PDB entry 5Z3G | electron microscopy, 3.65 A resolution | chains A and W of the 35 polymer chains in the assembly

[Chain A]
Molecule: 25S rRNA
Source organism: Saccharomyces cerevisiae
Sequence (3396 nucleotides; numbered 1 to 3396; the number before each row is that of its first residue):
     1 GUUUGACCUC AAAUCAGGUA GGAGUACCCG CUGAACUUAA GCAUAUCAAU AAGCGGAGGA
    61 AAAGAAACCA ACCGGGAUUG CCUUAGUAAC GGCGAGUGAA GCGGCAAAAG CUCAAAUUUG
   121 AAAUCUGGUA CCUUCGGUGC CCGAGUUGUA AUUUGGAGAG GGCAACUUUG GGGCCGUUCC
   181 UUGUCUAUGU UCCUUGGAAC AGGACGUCAU AGAGGGUGAG AAUCCCGUGU GGCGAGGAGU
   241 GCGGUUCUUU GUAAAGUGCC UUCGAAGAGU CGAGUUGUUU GGGAAUGCAG CUCUAAGUGG
   301 GUGGUAAAUU CCAUCUAAAG CUAAAUAUUG GCGAGAGACC GAUAGCGAAC AAGUACAGUG
   361 AUGGAAAGAU GAAAAGAACU UUGAAAAGAG AGUGAAAAAG UACGUGAAAU UGUUGAAAGG
   421 GAAGGGCAUU UGAUCAGACA UGGUGUUUUG UGCCCUCUGC UCCUUGUGGG UAGGGGAAUC
   481 UCGCAUUUCA CUGGGCCAGC AUCAGUUUUG GUGGCAGGAU AAAUCCAUAG GAAUGUAGCU
   541 UGCCUCGGUA AGUAUUAUAG CCUGUGGGAA UACUGCCAGC UGGGACUGAG GACUGCGACG
   601 UAAGUCAAGG AUGCUGGCAU AAUGGUUAUA UGCCGCCCGU CUUGAAACAC GGACCAAGGA
   661 GUCUAACGUC UAUGCGAGUG UUUGGGUGUA AAACCCAUAC GCGUAAUGAA AGUGAACGUA
   721 GGUUGGGGCC UCGCAAGAGG UGCACAAUCG ACCGAUCCUG AUGUCUUCGG AUGGAUUUGA
   781 GUAAGAGCAU AGCUGUUGGG ACCCGAAAGA UGGUGAACUA UGCCUGAAUA GGGUGAAGCC
   841 AGAGGAAACU CUGGUGGAGG CUCGUAGCGG UUCUGACGUG CAAAUCGAUC GUCGAAUUUG
   901 GGUAUAGGGG CGAAAGACUA AUCGAACCAU CUAGUAGCUG GUUCCUGCCG AAGUUUCCCU
   961 CAGGAUAGCA GAAGCUCGUA UCAGUUUUAU GAGGUAAAGC GAAUGAUUAG AGGUUCCGGG
  1021 GUCGAAAUGA CCUUGACCUA UUCUCAAACU UUAAAUAUGU AAGAAGUCCU UGUUACUUAA
  1081 UUGAACGUGG ACAUUUGAAU GAAGAGCUUU UAGUGGGCCA UUUUUGGUAA GCAGAACUGG
  1141 CGAUGCGGGA UGAACCGAAC GUAGAGUUAA GGUGCCGGAA UACACGCUCA UCAGACACCA
  1201 CAAAAGGUGU UAGUUCAUCU AGACAGCCGG ACGGUGGCCA UGGAAGUCGG AAUCCGCUAA
  1261 GGAGUGUGUA ACAACUCACC GGCCGAAUGA ACUAGCCCUG AAAAUGGAUG GCGCUCAAGC
  1321 GUGUUACCUA UACUCUACCG UCAGGGUUGA UAUGAUGCCC UGACGAGUAG GCAGGCGUGG
  1381 AGGUCAGUGA CGAAGCCUAG ACCGUAAGGU CGGGUCGAAC GGCCUCUAGU GCAGAUCUUG
  1441 GUGGUAGUAG CAAAUAUUCA AAUGAGAACU UUGAAGACUG AAGUGGGGAA AGGUUCCACG
  1501 UCAACAGCAG UUGGACGUGG GUUAGUCGAU CCUAAGAGAU GGGGAAGCUC CGUUUCAAAG
  1561 GCCUGAUUUU AUGCAGGCCA CCAUCGAAAG GGAAUCCGGU UAAGAUUCCG GAACCUGGAU
  1621 AUGGAUUCUU CACGGUAACG UAACUGAAUG UGGAGACGUC GGCGCGAGCC CUGGGAGGAG
  1681 UUAUCUUUUC UUCUUAACAG CUUAUCACCC CGGAAUUGGU UUAUCCGGAG AUGGGGUCUU
  1741 AUGGCUGGAA GAGGCCAGCA CCUUUGCUGG CUCCGGUGCG CUUGUGACGG CCCGUGAAAA
  1801 UCCACAGGAA GGAAUAGUUU UCAUGCCAGG UCGUACUGAU AACCGCAGCA GGUCUCCAAG
  1861 GUGAACAGCC UCUAGUUGAU AGAAUAAUGU AGAUAAGGGA AGUCGGCAAA AUAGAUCCGU
  1921 AACUUCGGGA UAAGGAUUGG CUCUAAGGGU CGGGUAGUGA GGGCCUUGGU CAGACGCAGC
  1981 GGGCGUGCUU GUGGACUGCU UGGUGGGGCU UGCUCUGCUA GGCGGACUAC UUGCGUGCCU
  2041 UGUUGUAGAC GGCCUUGGUA GGUCUCUUGU AGACCGUCGC UUGCUACAAU UAACGAUCAA
  2101 CUUAGAACUG GUACGGACAA GGGGAAUCUG ACUGUCUAAU UAAAACAUAG CAUUGCGAUG
  2161 GUCAGAAAGU GAUGUUGACG CAAUGUGAUU UCUGCCCAGU GCUCUGAAUG UCAAAGUGAA
  2221 GAAAUUCAAC CAAGCGCGGG UAAACGGCGG GAGUAACUAU GACUCUCUUA AGGUAGCCAA
  2281 AUGCCUCGUC AUCUAAUUAG UGACGCGCAU GAAUGGAUUA ACGAGAUUCC CACUGUCCCU
  2341 AUCUACUAUC UAGCGAAACC ACAGCCAAGG GAACGGGCUU GGCAGAAUCA GCGGGGAAAG
  2401 AAGACCCUGU UGAGCUUGAC UCUAGUUUGA CAUUGUGAAG AGACAUAGAG GGUGUAGAAU
  2461 AAGUGGGAGC UUCGGCGCCA GUGAAAUACC ACUACCUUUA UAGUUUCUUU ACUUAUUCAA
  2521 UGAAGCGGAG CUGGAAUUCA UUUUCCACGU UCUAGCAUUC AAGGUCCCAU UCGGGGCUGA
  2581 UCCGGGUUGA AGACAUUGUC AGGUGGGGAG UUUGGCUGGG GCGGCACAUC UGUUAAACGA
  2641 UAACGCAGAU GUCCUAAGGG GGGCUCAUGG AGAACAGAAA UCUCCAGUAG AACAAAAGGG
  2701 UAAAAGCCCC CUUGAUUUUG AUUUUCAGUG UGAAUACAAA CCAUGAAAGU GUGGCCUAUC
  2761 GAUCCUUUAG UCCCUCGGAA UUUGAGGCUA GAGGUGCCAG AAAAGUUACC ACAGGGAUAA
  2821 CUGGCUUGUG GCAGUCAAGC GUUCAUAGCG ACAUUGCUUU UUGAUUCUUC GAUGUCGGCU
  2881 CUUCCUAUCA UACCGAAGCA GAAUUCGGUA AGCGUUGGAU UGUUCACCCA CUAAUAGGGA
  2941 ACGUGAGCUG GGUUUAGACC GUCGUGAGAC AGGUUAGUUU UACCCUACUG AUGAAUGUUA
  3001 CCGCAAUAGU AAUUGAACUU AGUACGAGAG GAACAGUUCA UUCGGAUAAU UGGUUUUUGC
  3061 GGCUGUCUGA UCAGGCAUUG CCGCGAAGCU ACCAUCCGCU GGAUUAUGGC UGAACGCCUC
  3121 UAAGUCAGAA UCCAUGCUAG AACGCGGUGA UUUCUUUGCU CCACACAAUA UAGAUGGAUA
  3181 CGAAUAAGGC GUCCUUGUGG CGUCGCUGAA CCAUAGCAGG CUAGCAACGG UGCACUUGGC
  3241 GGAAAGGCCU UGGGUGCUUG CUGGCGAAUU GCAAUGUCAU UUUGCGUGGG GAUAAAUCAU
  3301 UUGUAUACGA CUUAGAUGUA CAACGGGGUA UUGUAAGCAG UAGAGUAGCC UUGUUGUUAC
  3361 GAUCUGCUGA GAUUAAGCCU UUGUUGUCUG AUUUGU
Unresolved in the structure: 305-310, 478-481, 706-719, 759-772, 816-925, 992-1058, 1064-1096, 1128-1132, 1191-1200, 1220-1287, 1301-1309, 1452-1879, 1884-2348, 2371-2377, 2383-2996, 3152-3157, 3169-3171, 3280-3283, 3339-3365, 3396

[Chain W]
Protein: 60S ribosomal protein L20-A
Source organism: Saccharomyces cerevisiae S288c
UniProt: P0CX23 (RL20A_YEAST); residues 1-172 here = UniProt positions 1-172
Amino-acid sequence (172 residues; row label = number of the first residue in the row):
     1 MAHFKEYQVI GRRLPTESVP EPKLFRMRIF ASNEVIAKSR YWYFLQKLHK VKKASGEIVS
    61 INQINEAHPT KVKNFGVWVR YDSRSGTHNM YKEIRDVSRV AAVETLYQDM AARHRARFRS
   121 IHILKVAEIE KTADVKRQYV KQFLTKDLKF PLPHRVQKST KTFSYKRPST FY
Unresolved in the structure: 1, 172
Curated features (UniProtKB/Swiss-Prot):
  - modified residue: Ser32 (Phosphoserine)
  - cross-link (Glycyl lysine isopeptide (Lys-Gly)): Lys125 (interchain with G-Cter in ubiquitin), Lys131 (interchain with G-Cter in ubiquitin), Lys149 (interchain with G-Cter in ubiquitin)

[Chain A / chain W interface]
Residue-residue contacts (72; chain A residue first):
  A519(A) - Asn62(W)  hydrogen bond to the phosphate
  A519(A) - Gln63(W)  base contact
  A519(A) - Asn65(W)  hydrogen bond to the base
  A519(A) - Glu66(W)  base contact
  A521(A) - Asn65(W)  base contact
  A522(A) - Asn65(W)  sugar contact
  A522(A) - Glu66(W)  hydrogen bond to the sugar
  A523(A) - Ala67(W)  phosphate contact
  A523(A) - His68(W)  salt bridge to the phosphate
  A523(A) - Pro69(W)  sugar contact
  U534(A) - Thr132(W)  phosphate contact
  U534(A) - Leu144(W)  hydrogen bond to the base
  U534(A) - Thr145(W)  hydrogen bond to the base
  U534(A) - Lys146(W)  hydrogen bond to the phosphate
  G535(A) - Lys146(W)  salt bridge to the phosphate
  C562(A) - Lys71(W)  phosphate contact
  U563(A) - His68(W)  phosphate contact
  G564(A) - His68(W)  salt bridge to the phosphate
  A1182(A) - Lys158(W)  salt bridge to the phosphate
  C1183(A) - Lys158(W)  salt bridge to the phosphate
  C1185(A) - Gln108(W)  base contact
  G1186(A) - Asp109(W)  sugar contact
  G1186(A) - Ala112(W)  sugar contact
  G1186(A) - Arg113(W)  hydrogen bond to the phosphate
  C1187(A) - Arg113(W)  salt bridge to the phosphate
  U1211(A) - Arg113(W)  hydrogen bond to the sugar
  A1212(A) - Lys92(W)  hydrogen bond to the sugar
  A1212(A) - His114(W)  sugar contact
  G1213(A) - Met90(W)  sugar contact
  G1213(A) - Tyr91(W)  sugar contact
  G1213(A) - Lys92(W)  salt bridge to the phosphate
  G1213(A) - Arg137(W)  salt bridge to the phosphate
  G1213(A) - Tyr139(W)  phosphate contact
  U1214(A) - Tyr91(W)  phosphate contact
  U1214(A) - Arg137(W)  salt bridge to the phosphate
  A1294(A) - Tyr81(W)  hydrogen bond to the sugar
  G1295(A) - Arg84(W)  salt bridge to the phosphate
  G1295(A) - Arg113(W)  hydrogen bond to the sugar
  G1295(A) - Arg115(W)  hydrogen bond to the sugar
  C1316(A) - His154(W)  base contact
  C1316(A) - Val156(W)  base contact
  C1320(A) - Arg115(W)  sugar contact
  G1321(A) - Gln108(W)  hydrogen bond to the base
  G1321(A) - Ala111(W)  hydrogen bond to the sugar
  G1321(A) - Ala112(W)  base contact
  G1321(A) - Arg115(W)  sugar contact
  G1321(A) - Arg117(W)  hydrogen bond to the phosphate
  U1322(A) - Gln108(W)  hydrogen bond to the base
  U1322(A) - Ala111(W)  sugar contact
  U1322(A) - Arg117(W)  salt bridge to the phosphate
  G1323(A) - Ala2(W)  phosphate contact
  U1324(A) - Ala2(W)  sugar contact
  A3184(A) - Arg167(W)  base contact
  A3184(A) - Ser169(W)  base contact
  U3185(A) - His154(W)  sugar contact
  U3185(A) - Pro168(W)  hydrogen bond to the base
  U3185(A) - Ser169(W)  hydrogen bond to the base
  U3185(A) - Thr170(W)  hydrogen bond to the base
  A3186(A) - His154(W)  salt bridge to the phosphate
  A3186(A) - Thr170(W)  phosphate contact
  A3187(A) - Ser169(W)  base contact
  A3187(A) - Phe171(W)  base contact
  G3205(A) - Ser169(W)  hydrogen bond to the base
  G3205(A) - Phe171(W)  stacking on the base
  C3206(A) - Lys166(W)  salt bridge to the phosphate
  U3207(A) - Gln157(W)  base contact
  U3207(A) - Ser159(W)  hydrogen bond to the base
  U3207(A) - Ser164(W)  base contact
  U3207(A) - Lys166(W)  base contact
  G3208(A) - Lys161(W)  sugar contact
  G3208(A) - Tyr165(W)  base contact
  A3209(A) - Lys161(W)  salt bridge to the phosphate
Also at the interface, not in a pair above, chain A (40 interface residues in all): U524, U536, C573, A1184, C1296
Also at the interface, not in a pair above, chain W (49 interface residues in all): Lys5, Ile64, His88, Asn89, Phe143, Asp147, Arg155

[Summary]
40 residues of chain A and 49 residues of chain W are in contact, with 21 hydrogen bonds, 14 salt bridges and
1 aromatic stacking contact. Polar contacts include A519(A)-Asn65(W), U534(A)-Leu144(W) and U534(A)-Thr145(W).
Chain A is 25S rRNA (Saccharomyces cerevisiae) and chain W is 60S ribosomal protein L20-A (Saccharomyces
cerevisiae S288c); the structure, Cryo-EM structure of a nucleolar pre-60S ribosome (Rpf1-TAP), was determined
by electron microscopy together with 5Z1G from the same study.
